9BAK - chain A; structure by X-ray diffraction, 1.67 A resolution.

== Chain A ==
Protein: Isoform 2B of GTPase KRas
From: Homo sapiens
Notes: EC 3.6.5.2
Reference sequence: P01116 (RASK_HUMAN), isoform P01116-2; residues 1-169 here = UniProt positions 1-169
Amino-acid sequence (169 residues; row label = number of the first residue in the row):
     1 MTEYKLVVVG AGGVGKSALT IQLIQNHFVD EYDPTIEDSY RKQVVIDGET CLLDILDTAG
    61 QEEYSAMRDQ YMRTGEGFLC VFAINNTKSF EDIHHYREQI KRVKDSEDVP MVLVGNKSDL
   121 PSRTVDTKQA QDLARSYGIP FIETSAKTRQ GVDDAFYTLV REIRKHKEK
Not modelled in the structure: 168-169
Sequence notes: engineered mutation Ser118 (Cys in P01116)
UniProt features mapped onto this chain:
  - motif: Tyr32 to Tyr40 (Effector region)
  - binding site (GTP): Gly10 to Ala18, Val29 to Thr35, Ala59, Gly60, Asn116, Lys117, Asp119
  - modified residue: Met1 (N-acetylmethionine), Thr2 (N-acetylthreonine), Lys104 (N6-acetyllysine)
  - glycosylation: Thr35 (Microbial infection: O-linked (Glc) threonine)
Covalent attachments: compound WN3 linked to Tyr71
Metal / ion sites: Mg2+: Ser17 (together with GDP)
Ligand contacts:
  - GDP (guanosine-5'-diphosphate): Ala11, Gly12, Gly13, Val14, Gly15, Lys16, Ser17, Ala18, Phe28, Val29, Asp30, Tyr32, Asp57, Asn116, Lys117, Asp119, Leu120, Ser145, Ala146, Lys147
  - WN3 (3-[bis(oxidanylidene)-$l5-sulfanyl]-N-pyridazin-3-yl-benzenesulfonamide): Glu3, Lys5, Leu6, Val7, Ser39, Arg41, Asp54, Ile55, Leu56, Thr74, Gly75

== In short ==
Chain A binds GDP. Compound WN3 is covalently linked to Tyr71. Curated annotation (UniProt) lists 21
GTP-binding residues.
Chain A is Isoform 2B of GTPase KRas (Homo sapiens); the structure, Crystal structure of GDP-bound human K-RAS
in a covalent complex with aryl sulfonyl fluoride compounds, was determined by X-ray diffraction together with
9BAI and 9BAJ from the same study.
